PDB entry 6U2F | X-ray diffraction, 2.94 A resolution | chains A and L of the 4 polymer chains in the assembly

# Chain A
Protein: Proprotein convertase subtilisin/kexin type 9
Organism: Homo sapiens
Notes: EC 3.4.21.-
UniProtKB: Q8NBP7 (PCSK9_HUMAN); residue numbers follow UniProt; this construct covers 1-692
Amino-acid sequence (700 residues; numbered 1 to 700; the number before each row is that of its first residue):
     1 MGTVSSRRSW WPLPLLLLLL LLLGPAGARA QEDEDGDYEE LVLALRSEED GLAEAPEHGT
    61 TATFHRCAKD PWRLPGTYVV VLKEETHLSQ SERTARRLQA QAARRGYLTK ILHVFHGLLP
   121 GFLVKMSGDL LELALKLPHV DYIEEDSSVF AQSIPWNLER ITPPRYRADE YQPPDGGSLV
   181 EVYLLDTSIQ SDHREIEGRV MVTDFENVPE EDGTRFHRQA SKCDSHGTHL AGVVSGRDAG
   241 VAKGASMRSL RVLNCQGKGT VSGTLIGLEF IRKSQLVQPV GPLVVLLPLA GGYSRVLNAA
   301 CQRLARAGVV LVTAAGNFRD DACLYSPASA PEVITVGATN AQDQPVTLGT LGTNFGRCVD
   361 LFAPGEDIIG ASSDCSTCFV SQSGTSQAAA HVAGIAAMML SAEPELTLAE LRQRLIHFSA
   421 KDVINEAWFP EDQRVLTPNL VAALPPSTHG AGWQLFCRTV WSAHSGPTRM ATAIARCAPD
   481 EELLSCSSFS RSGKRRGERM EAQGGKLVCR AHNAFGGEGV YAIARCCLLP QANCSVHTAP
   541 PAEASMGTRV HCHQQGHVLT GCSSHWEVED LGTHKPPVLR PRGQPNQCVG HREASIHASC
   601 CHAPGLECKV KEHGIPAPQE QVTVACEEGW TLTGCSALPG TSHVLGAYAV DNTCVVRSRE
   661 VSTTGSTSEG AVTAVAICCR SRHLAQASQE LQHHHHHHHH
Not modelled in the structure: 1-60, 153-176, 447-452, 661-670, 683-700
Differences from the reference sequence: variant Ile474 (Val in Q8NBP7), Glu660 (Asp in Q8NBP7); expression tag (693-700)
Disulfide bonds: Cys223-Cys255, Cys323-Cys358, Cys375-Cys378, Cys457-Cys527, Cys477-Cys526, Cys486-Cys509, Cys534-Cys601, Cys552-Cys600, Cys562-Cys588, Cys608-Cys679, Cys626-Cys678, Cys635-Cys654
Metal / ion sites: Ca2+: Gly106, Cys552, Gln554, His557

# Chain L
Protein: 7G7 light chain
Organism: Mus musculus
Notes: fragment: Fab
UniProtKB: A0A0U5BC76 (A0A0U5BC76_MOUSE); residues 107-214 here correspond to UniProt positions 127-234 (UniProt number = residue number + 20)
Amino-acid sequence (214 residues; each row starts with the number of its first residue):
     1 DIVMTQSQKF MSTSGGDRVS ITCKTSQNVG TAVAWFQQKP GQSPKLLIYS ASNRYTGVSD
    61 RFTGSGSGTE FIFTISYAQS EDLADYFCHQ YSSYPLTFGA GTKLELKRAD AAPTVSIFPP
   121 SSEQLTSGGA SVVCFLNNFY PKDINVKWKI DGSERQNGVL NSWTDQDSKD STYSMSSTLT
   181 LTKDEYERHN SYTCEATHKT STSPIVKSFN RNEC
Disulfide bonds: Cys23-Cys88, Cys134-Cys194

# Interface between chain A and chain L
Residue-residue contacts (15; chain A residue first):
  Ser535(A) with Gln27(L)
  Val536(A) with Gln27(L)
  His537(A) with Gln27(L); Asn28(L); Ser92(L), hydrogen bond; Ser93(L)
  Thr538(A) with Ser93(L), hydrogen bond (backbone-side chain); Tyr94(L), hydrogen bond (backbone-backbone)
  Pro540(A) with Tyr94(L)
  His553(A) with Val29(L); Ser92(L), hydrogen bond
  Gln554(A) with Asn28(L), hydrogen bond (side chain-backbone); Gly30(L); Ser92(L)
  His557(A) with Asn28(L)
Interface residues without a listed pair, chain L (9 interface residues in all): Ile2, Ala32

# In short
8 residues of chain A and 9 residues of chain L are in contact, with 5 hydrogen bonds. Among the polar pairs
are His537(A)-Ser92(L), Thr538(A)-Ser93(L) and His553(A)-Ser92(L). The Ca2+ site is built by Gly106(A),
Cys552(A), Gln554(A) and His557(A).
Chain A is Proprotein convertase subtilisin/kexin type 9 (Homo sapiens) and chain L is 7G7 light chain (Mus
musculus); the structure, PCSK9-Fab 7G7 complex bound to cis-1-amino-4-phenylcyclohexaneacyl-WNLK(hR)IGLLR -
NH2, was determined by X-ray diffraction together with 6U3I from the same study.
